6QNX - chains A and B of the 3 polymer chains in the assembly; structure by X-ray diffraction, 2.70 A resolution.

[Chain A]
Name: Cohesin subunit SA-2
Organism: Homo sapiens
UniProtKB: Q8N3U4 (STAG2_HUMAN); residues 80-1060 here = UniProt positions 80-1060
Chain sequence (981 residues; row label = number of the first residue in the row):
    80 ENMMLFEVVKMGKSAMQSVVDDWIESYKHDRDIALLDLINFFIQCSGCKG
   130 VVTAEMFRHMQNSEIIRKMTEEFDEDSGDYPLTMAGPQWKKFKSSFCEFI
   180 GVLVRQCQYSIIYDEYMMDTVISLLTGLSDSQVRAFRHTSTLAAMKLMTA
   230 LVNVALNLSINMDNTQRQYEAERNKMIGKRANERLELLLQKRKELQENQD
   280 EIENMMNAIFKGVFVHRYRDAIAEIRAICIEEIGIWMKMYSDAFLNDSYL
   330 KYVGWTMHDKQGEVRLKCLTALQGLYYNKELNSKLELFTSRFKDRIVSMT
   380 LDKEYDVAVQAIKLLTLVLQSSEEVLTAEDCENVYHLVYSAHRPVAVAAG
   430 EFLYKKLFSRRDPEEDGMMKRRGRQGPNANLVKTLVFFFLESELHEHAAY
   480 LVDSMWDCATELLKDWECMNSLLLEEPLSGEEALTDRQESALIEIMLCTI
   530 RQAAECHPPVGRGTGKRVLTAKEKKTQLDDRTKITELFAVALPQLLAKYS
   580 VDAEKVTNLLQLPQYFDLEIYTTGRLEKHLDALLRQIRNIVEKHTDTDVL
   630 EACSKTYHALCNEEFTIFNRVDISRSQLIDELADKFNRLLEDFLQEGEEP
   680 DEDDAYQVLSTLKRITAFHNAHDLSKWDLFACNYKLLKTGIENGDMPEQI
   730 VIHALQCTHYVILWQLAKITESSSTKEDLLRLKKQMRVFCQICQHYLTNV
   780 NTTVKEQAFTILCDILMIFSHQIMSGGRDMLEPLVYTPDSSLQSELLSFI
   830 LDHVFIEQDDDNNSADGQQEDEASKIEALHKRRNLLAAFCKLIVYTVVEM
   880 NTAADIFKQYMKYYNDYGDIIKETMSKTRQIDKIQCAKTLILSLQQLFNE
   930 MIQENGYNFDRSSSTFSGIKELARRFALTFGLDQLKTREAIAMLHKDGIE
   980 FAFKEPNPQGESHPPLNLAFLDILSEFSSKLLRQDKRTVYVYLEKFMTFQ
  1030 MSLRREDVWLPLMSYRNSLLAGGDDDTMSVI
Not modelled in the structure: 255-259, 439-454, 506-510, 840-848, 960-963, 992, 1036, 1049-1060
Reported in the primary citation:
  - mutagenesis - F371A: abolished binding to Transcriptional repressor CTCF

[Chain B]
Name: 64-kDa C-terminal product
Organism: Homo sapiens
UniProtKB: O60216 (RAD21_HUMAN); residue numbers follow UniProt; this construct covers 281-420
Chain sequence (140 residues; numbered 281 to 420; the number before each row is that of its first residue):
   281 VDPVEPMPTMTDQTTLVPNEEEAFALEPIDITVKETKAKRKRKLIVDSVK
   331 ELDSKTIRAQLSDYSDIVTTLDLAPPTKKLMMWKETGGVEKLFSLPAQPL
   381 WNNRLLKLFTRCLTPLVPEDLRKRRKGGEADNLDEFLKEF
Not modelled in the structure: 281-320, 395-420

[Interface between chain A and chain B]
Pairs across the interface - 139 pairs, chain A then chain B:
  T149(A) - R322(B)  hydrogen bond (backbone-side chain)
  E150(A) - R322(B)  hydrogen bond (backbone-side chain)
  F152(A) - R322(B)
  F152(A) - L324(B)  hydrophobic
  D153(A) - R322(B)
  E154(A) - R322(B)  salt bridge
  E154(A) - K323(B)
  E154(A) - L324(B)
  D155(A) - K323(B)
  S156(A) - K323(B)
  G157(A) - K323(B)
  G157(A) - I325(B)
  D209(A) - K330(B)  salt bridge
  Q211(A) - I325(B)
  Q211(A) - V326(B)
  Q211(A) - D327(B)  hydrogen bond (backbone-backbone)
  Q211(A) - S328(B)  hydrogen bond (side chain-backbone)
  V212(A) - L324(B)  hydrophobic
  V212(A) - I325(B)
  R213(A) - I325(B)  hydrogen bond (backbone-backbone)
  R213(A) - D327(B)  salt bridge
  R216(A) - D327(B)  salt bridge
  H295(A) - E331(B)
  R296(A) - K330(B)  hydrogen bond (side chain-backbone)
  R296(A) - E331(B)  salt bridge
  R298(A) - E331(B)  salt bridge
  R298(A) - L332(B)  hydrogen bond (backbone-backbone)
  R298(A) - D333(B)
  R298(A) - S334(B)  hydrogen bond
  R298(A) - I337(B)
  D299(A) - K330(B)
  A300(A) - V329(B)
  A300(A) - K330(B)  hydrogen bond (backbone-backbone)
  A300(A) - E331(B)
  I301(A) - D327(B)
  W334(A) - L341(B)
  H337(A) - Q340(B)
  H337(A) - L341(B)
  H337(A) - Y344(B)
  D338(A) - Q340(B)
  D338(A) - I347(B)
  K339(A) - Q340(B)
  K339(A) - D343(B)  hydrogen bond (side chain-backbone)
  K339(A) - D346(B)  salt bridge
  K339(A) - I347(B)
  R344(A) - I347(B)
  R374(A) - Y344(B)
  R374(A) - I347(B)
  R374(A) - V348(B)
  S377(A) - Y344(B)
  S377(A) - V348(B)
  L380(A) - V348(B)
  L380(A) - T349(B)  hydrogen bond (backbone-backbone)
  L380(A) - L351(B)  hydrophobic
  D381(A) - I347(B)
  K382(A) - D346(B)
  K382(A) - I347(B)  hydrogen bond (backbone-backbone)
  Y384(A) - D352(B)
  H415(A) - L351(B)
  L416(A) - L351(B)  hydrophobic
  Y418(A) - L353(B)
  Y418(A) - A354(B)  hydrogen bond (backbone-backbone)
  S419(A) - D352(B)
  A420(A) - D352(B)  hydrogen bond (backbone-backbone)
  A420(A) - A354(B)
  L473(A) - P356(B)
  H474(A) - L353(B)
  H474(A) - A354(B)  hydrogen bond (side chain-backbone)
  H474(A) - P355(B)
  H474(A) - P356(B)
  E475(A) - P356(B)  hydrogen bond (backbone-backbone)
  E475(A) - T357(B)
  H476(A) - P355(B)  hydrogen bond (side chain-backbone)
  H476(A) - P356(B)
  H476(A) - T357(B)
  H476(A) - K358(B)  hydrogen bond (side chain-backbone)
  H476(A) - M361(B)
  A478(A) - M361(B)  hydrophobic
  Y479(A) - A354(B)  hydrophobic
  Y479(A) - P355(B)
  Y479(A) - M361(B)
  E523(A) - K358(B)  salt bridge
  V539(A) - M361(B)
  V539(A) - K364(B)
  V539(A) - E365(B)
  G540(A) - K364(B)
  N587(A) - K358(B)
  E630(A) - W381(B)
  K634(A) - W381(B)  hydrogen bond (side chain-backbone)
  H637(A) - N382(B)  hydrogen bond
  A696(A) - W381(B)
  N699(A) - P379(B)  hydrogen bond (side chain-backbone)
  N699(A) - L380(B)
  N699(A) - W381(B)  hydrogen bond (side chain-backbone)
  N699(A) - L385(B)
  A700(A) - N382(B)
  Q735(A) - Q378(B)  hydrogen bond
  L742(A) - L380(B)  hydrophobic
  L742(A) - L385(B)  hydrophobic
  L742(A) - L388(B)
  W743(A) - N382(B)
  W743(A) - R384(B)
  W743(A) - L385(B)
  L745(A) - L388(B)  hydrophobic
  A746(A) - L388(B)
  Q786(A) - Q378(B)  hydrogen bond
  T789(A) - A377(B)
  T789(A) - Q378(B)
  D793(A) - P376(B)
  D793(A) - A377(B)  hydrogen bond (side chain-backbone)
  D793(A) - Q378(B)  hydrogen bond (side chain-backbone)
  M796(A) - F389(B)  hydrophobic
  M796(A) - C392(B)
  I797(A) - L388(B)
  I797(A) - F389(B)  hydrophobic
  I797(A) - C392(B)
  Q801(A) - C392(B)
  Q801(A) - T394(B)  hydrogen bond (side chain-backbone)
  I802(A) - R391(B)
  R807(A) - R391(B)  hydrogen bond (side chain-backbone)
  A852(A) - L360(B)
  I855(A) - L360(B)  hydrophobic
  E856(A) - T357(B)  hydrogen bond
  E856(A) - L360(B)
  E856(A) - W363(B)
  H859(A) - W363(B)
  R862(A) - L372(B)
  N863(A) - L372(B)
  N863(A) - A377(B)  hydrogen bond (side chain-backbone)
  A867(A) - A377(B)  hydrophobic
  C869(A) - F373(B)  hydrophobic
  K870(A) - L372(B)  hydrogen bond (side chain-backbone)
  K870(A) - F373(B)
  K870(A) - L375(B)  hydrogen bond (side chain-backbone)
  Y874(A) - L393(B)
  Y874(A) - T394(B)  hydrogen bond
  D898(A) - V369(B)
  I899(A) - V369(B)
  I899(A) - F373(B)  hydrophobic
Interface residues without a listed pair, chain A (91 interface residues in all): S210, R305, L526, P538, D627, S633, D702, H738, Y739, K747, I790, K860, A866, V873, T903
Interface residues without a listed pair, chain B (57 interface residues in all): T350, K359, G368

[In short]
91 residues of chain A and 57 residues of chain B are in contact; the contacts include 33 hydrogen bonds and 8
salt bridges. Polar pairs include E154(A)-R322(B), D209(A)-K330(B) and R213(A)-D327(B). From the paper: F371A
of chain A abolishes binding to Transcriptional repressor CTCF.
Here chain A is Cohesin subunit SA-2 and chain B is 64-kDa C-terminal product, both from Homo sapiens. Entry
6QNX (Structure of the SA2/SCC1/CTCF complex) was determined by X-ray diffraction.
